Entry 6B6H (electron microscopy, 3.90 A resolution); this record covers chains D and 1 of the 12 polymer chains in the assembly.

[Chain D]
Name: DNA-directed RNA polymerase subunit beta'
From: Escherichia coli O157:H7
Notes: EC 2.7.7.6
UniProtKB: P0A8T8 (RPOC_ECO57); residues 1-1407 here = UniProt positions 1-1407
Sequence (1407 residues; numbered 1 to 1407; the number before each row is that of its first residue):
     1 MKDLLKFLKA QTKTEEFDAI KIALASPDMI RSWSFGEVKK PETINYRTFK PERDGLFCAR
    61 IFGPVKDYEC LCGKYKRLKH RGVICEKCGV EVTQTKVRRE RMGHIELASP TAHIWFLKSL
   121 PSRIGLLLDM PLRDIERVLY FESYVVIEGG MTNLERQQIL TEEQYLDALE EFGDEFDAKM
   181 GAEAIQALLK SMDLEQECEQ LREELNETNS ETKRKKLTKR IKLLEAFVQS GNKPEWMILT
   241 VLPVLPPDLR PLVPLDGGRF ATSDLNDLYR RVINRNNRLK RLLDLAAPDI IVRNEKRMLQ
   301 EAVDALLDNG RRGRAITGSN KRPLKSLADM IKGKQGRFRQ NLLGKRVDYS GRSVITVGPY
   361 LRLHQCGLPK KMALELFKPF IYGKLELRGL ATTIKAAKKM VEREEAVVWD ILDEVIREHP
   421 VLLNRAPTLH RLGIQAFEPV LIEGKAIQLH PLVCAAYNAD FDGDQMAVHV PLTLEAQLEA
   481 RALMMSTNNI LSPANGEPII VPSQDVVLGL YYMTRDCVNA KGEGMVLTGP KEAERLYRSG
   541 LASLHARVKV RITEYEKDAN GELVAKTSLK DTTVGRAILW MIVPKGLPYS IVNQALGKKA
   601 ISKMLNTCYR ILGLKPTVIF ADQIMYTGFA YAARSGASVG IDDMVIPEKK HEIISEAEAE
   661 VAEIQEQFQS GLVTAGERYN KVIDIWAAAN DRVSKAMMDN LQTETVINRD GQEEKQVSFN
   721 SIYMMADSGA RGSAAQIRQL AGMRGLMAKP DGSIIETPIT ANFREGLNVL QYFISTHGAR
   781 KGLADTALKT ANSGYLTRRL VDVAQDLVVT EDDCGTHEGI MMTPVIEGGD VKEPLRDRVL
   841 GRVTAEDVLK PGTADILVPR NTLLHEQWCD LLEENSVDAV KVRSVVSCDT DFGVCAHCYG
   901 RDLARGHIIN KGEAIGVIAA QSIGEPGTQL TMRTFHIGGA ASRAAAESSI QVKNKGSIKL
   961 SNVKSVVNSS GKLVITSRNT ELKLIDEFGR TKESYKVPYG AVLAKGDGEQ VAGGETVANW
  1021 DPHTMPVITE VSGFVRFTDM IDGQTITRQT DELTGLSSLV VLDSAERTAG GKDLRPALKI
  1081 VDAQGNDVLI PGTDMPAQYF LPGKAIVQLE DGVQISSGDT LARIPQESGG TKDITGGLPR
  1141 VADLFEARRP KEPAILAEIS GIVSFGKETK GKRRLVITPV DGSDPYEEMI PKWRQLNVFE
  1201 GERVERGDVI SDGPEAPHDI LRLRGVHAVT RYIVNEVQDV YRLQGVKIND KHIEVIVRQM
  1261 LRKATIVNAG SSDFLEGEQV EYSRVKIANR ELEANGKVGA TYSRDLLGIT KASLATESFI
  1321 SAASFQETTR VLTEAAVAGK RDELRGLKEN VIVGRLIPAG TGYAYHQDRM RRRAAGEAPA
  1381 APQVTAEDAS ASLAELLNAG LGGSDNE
Unresolved in the structure: 1-14, 933-947, 1127-1136, 1377-1407
Ion coordination: Zn2+ site 1: Cys-70, Cys-72, Cys-85, Cys-88; Mg2+: Asp-460, Asp-462, Asp-464 (shared with 1 residue of chain 3); Zn2+ site 2: Cys-814, Cys-888, Cys-898
Swiss-Prot annotation at these positions:
  - binding site (Zn(2+)): Cys-70, Cys-72, Cys-85, Cys-88, Cys-814, Cys-888, Cys-895, Cys-898
  - binding site (Mg(2+)): Asp-460, Asp-462, Asp-464
  - modified residue: Lys-972 (N6-acetyllysine)

[Chain 1]
Molecule: Synthetic nontemplate strand DNA
Sequence (88 nucleotides; each row starts with the number of its first residue):
     1 TAAAATGTGA TCTAGATCAC ATTTTAGGCA AAAAAGGCCT TGACATCCCA CCTCACGTAT
    61 GCTATAATGT GTGCAGTCTG ACGCGGCG

[Interface between chain D and chain 1]
Contacting residue pairs (6):
  Tyr-46(D) with DG57(1), phosphate contact; DT58(1), hydrogen bond to the phosphate
  Pro-121(D) with DC84(1), phosphate contact
  Lys-321(D) with DC74(1), phosphate contact
  Arg-1148(D) with DA81(1), sugar contact
  Lys-1311(D) with DG83(1), salt bridge to the phosphate
Other interface residues (no listed pair), chain D (8 interface residues in all): Pro-131, Lys-219, Arg-314
Other interface residues (no listed pair), chain 1 (8 interface residues in all): DC82, DG86

[Summary]
Chain D and chain 1 each contribute 8 residues to their interface, with 1 hydrogen bond and 1 salt bridge.
Polar contacts include Tyr-46(D)/DT58(1) and Lys-1311(D)/DG83(1). From UniProt: 8 Zn2+-binding residues and 3
Mg2+-binding residues on chain D.
Here chain D is DNA-directed RNA polymerase subunit beta' (Escherichia coli O157:H7) and chain 1 is Synthetic
nontemplate strand DNA. Entry 6B6H (The cryo-EM structure of a bacterial class I transcription activation
complex) was determined by electron microscopy.
